PDB entry 5UG6 | X-ray diffraction, 2.00 A resolution | chain A

# Chain A
Molecule: Perforin-1
From: Mus musculus
Notes: fragment: C2 domain
UniProt: P10820 (PERF_MOUSE); residues 410-535 here = UniProt positions 410-535
Sequence (149 residues; numbered 410 to 558; the number before each row is that of its first residue):
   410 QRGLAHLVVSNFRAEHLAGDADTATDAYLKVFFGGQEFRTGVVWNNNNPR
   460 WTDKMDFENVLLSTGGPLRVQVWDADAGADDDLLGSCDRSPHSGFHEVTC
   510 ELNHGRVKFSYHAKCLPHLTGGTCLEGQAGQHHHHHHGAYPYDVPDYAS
Disordered / not traced: 428-430, 536-558
Cystine bridges: Cys496-Cys509, Cys524-Cys533
Construct notes: engineered mutation Ala427 (Trp in P10820), Ala430 (Tyr in P10820), Asp431 (Thr in P10820), Ala486 (Tyr in P10820), Ala488 (Trp in P10820); expression tag (536-558)
UniProt features mapped onto this chain:
  - binding site (Ca(2+)): Gly428, Asp429, Thr432, Ala433, Asp435, Asn454, Glu467, Asp483, Ala484, Asp485, Asp489, Asp490, Asp491
  - mutagenesis: Asp429 (D429N: Abolished binding of the weakest calcium-binding site, leading to impaired interaction with lipid membranes), Asp435 (D435N: Abolished binding of the weakest calcium-binding site, leading to impaired interaction with lipid membranes), Asp483 (D483N: Abolished binding of the weakest calcium-binding site, leading to impaired interaction with lipid membranes), Asp490 (D490N: Does not affect interaction with lipid membranes), Asp491 (D491N: Decreased calcium-binding)
What the authors report for this chain:
  - conformationally variable residues (order/disorder transition): Asp431
  - mutagenesis - D429A, D429A/T431D, D483A: decreased localization
  - mutagenesis - D429A, D483A: unchanged expression
  - mutagenesis - W427A/Y430A/Y486A/W488A, T431D, D491A: unchanged localization
  - mutagenesis - T431D: increased stability in response to Ca2+
  - mutagenesis - T431D: unchanged binding to membranes
  - mutagenesis - T431D: increased localization

# Overview
UniProt lists 13 Ca2+-binding residues and 5 mutagenesis sites. The paper reports that D429A, D429A/T431D and
D483A reduce localization; conformational variability at Asp431; 6 substitutions were tested in all.
Chain A is Perforin-1 (Mus musculus); the structure, Perforin C2 Domain - T431D, was determined by X-ray
diffraction, deposited together with 5UG7.
